PDB entry 6D8D | X-ray diffraction, 3.55 A resolution | chains C and E of the 6 polymer chains in the assembly

[Chain C (and E)]
Molecule: Hemagglutinin HA1 chain
From: Influenza A virus
Notes: chain E of this document is another copy of the same molecule, construct and numbering; everything in this record applies to it too
UniProt: A0A2I7YV81 (A0A2I7YV81_9INFA); residues 1-321 here correspond to UniProt positions 19-339 (UniProt number = residue number + 18)
Amino-acid sequence (321 residues; row label = number of the first residue in the row):
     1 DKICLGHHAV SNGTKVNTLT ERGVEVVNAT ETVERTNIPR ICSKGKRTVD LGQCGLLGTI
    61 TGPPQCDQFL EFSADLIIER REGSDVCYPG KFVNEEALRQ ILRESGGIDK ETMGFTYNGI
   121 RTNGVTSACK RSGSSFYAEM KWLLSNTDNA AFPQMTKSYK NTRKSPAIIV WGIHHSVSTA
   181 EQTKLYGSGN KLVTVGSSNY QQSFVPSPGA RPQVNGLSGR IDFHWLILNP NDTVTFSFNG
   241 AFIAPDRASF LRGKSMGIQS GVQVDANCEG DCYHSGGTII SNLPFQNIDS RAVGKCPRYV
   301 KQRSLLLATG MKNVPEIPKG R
Not modelled in the structure: 317-321
Cystine bridges: C42-C268, C54-C66, C87-C129, C272-C296
Glycans and other covalent adducts: N-acetylglucosamine (NAG) linked to N231
Reported in the primary citation:
  - binding site for N-acetyl-alpha-neuraminic acid: Y88, T126, S127
  - binding site for beta-D-galactopyranose: K184
  - binding site for N-acetyl-alpha-neuraminic acid: W142, H174 (by similarity / conservation)
  - specificity-determining residues: L217
  - mutagenesis - V177K/K184T/G219S: increased binding to human-type receptor

[How chain C and chain E interact]
Residue-residue contacts (21):
  T156(C) with A210(E)
  N190(C) with N190(E)
  L192(C) with S207(E); P208(E)
  T194(C) with P208(E); A210(E)
  G196(C) with R211(E); P212(E)
  S197(C) with P212(E)
  N199(C) with K91(E)
  Q201(C) with G90(E); K91(E); R220(E); D222(E), hydrogen bond
  S203(C) with S207(E)
  T233(C) with P212(E)
  T235(C) with A210(E); R211(E); P212(E)
  S237(C) with G209(E); A210(E), hydrogen bond (side chain-backbone)
Also at the interface, not in a pair above, chain C (13 interface residues in all): S198
Also at the interface, not in a pair above, chain E (12 interface residues in all): V214

[Overview]
13 residues of chain C face 12 of chain E across their interface, with 2 hydrogen bonds. Among the polar pairs
are Q201(C)-D222(E) and S237(C)-A210(E). N-acetylglucosamine is covalently linked to N231(C). From the paper:
a binding site for N-acetyl-alpha-neuraminic acid at Y88(C), T126(C) and S127(C) among others;
V177K/K184T/G219S of chain C increase binding to human-type receptor.
Chain C and chain E are both Hemagglutinin HA1 chain (Influenza A virus); the structure, The crystal structure
of hemagglutinin from A/Hong Kong/125/2017 influenza virus in complex with LSTb, was determined by X-ray
diffraction (same publication as 6D7C, 6D7U and 6D8B).
